Entry 7TOG (X-ray diffraction, 1.35 A resolution); this record covers chain A.

Chain A:
Name: SGNH hydrolase
Organism: Prolixibacter bellariivorans
UniProt: A0A5M4AV20 (A0A5M4AV20_9BACT); residues 2-385 here correspond to UniProt positions 21-404 (UniProt number = residue number + 19)
Sequence (386 residues; numbered 1 to 386; the number before each row is that of its first residue):
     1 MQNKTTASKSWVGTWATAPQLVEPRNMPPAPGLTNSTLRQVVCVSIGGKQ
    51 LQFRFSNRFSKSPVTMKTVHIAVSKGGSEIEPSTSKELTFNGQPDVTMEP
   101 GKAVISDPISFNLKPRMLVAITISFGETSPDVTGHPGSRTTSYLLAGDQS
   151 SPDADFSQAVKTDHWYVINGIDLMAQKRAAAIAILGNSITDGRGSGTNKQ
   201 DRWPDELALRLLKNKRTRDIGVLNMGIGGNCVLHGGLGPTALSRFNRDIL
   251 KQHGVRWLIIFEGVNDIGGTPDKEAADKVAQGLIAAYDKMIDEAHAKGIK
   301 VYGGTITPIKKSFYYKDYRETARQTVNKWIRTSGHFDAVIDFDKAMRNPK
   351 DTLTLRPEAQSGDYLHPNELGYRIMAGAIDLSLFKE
Not modelled in the structure: 1-8
Construct notes: initiating methionine (1); expression tag (386)
Modified / non-standard residues: Mse1 (selenomethionine); Mse27, Mse66, Mse98, Mse117, Mse174, Mse225, Mse290, Mse346, Mse375 (selenomethionine; parent Met)
What the authors report for this chain:
  - catalytic residues: Ser188, Gly228, Asn265, Asp363, His366

Overview:
From the paper: catalytic residues Ser188, Gly228 and Asn265 among others.
Chain A is SGNH hydrolase (Prolixibacter bellariivorans); the structure, Crystal structure of carbohydrate
esterase PbeAcXE, apoenzyme, was determined by X-ray diffraction, deposited together with 7TOH, 7TOI, 7TOJ and
7TOK.
